Entry 5PB2 (X-ray diffraction, 1.45 A resolution); this record covers chains A and C.

# Chain A
Protein: Coagulation factor VII light chain
Source organism: Homo sapiens
Notes: EC 3.4.21.21
UniProtKB: P08709 (FA7_HUMAN); residue numbers follow UniProt; this construct covers 149-212
Chain sequence (64 residues; each row starts with the number of its first residue):
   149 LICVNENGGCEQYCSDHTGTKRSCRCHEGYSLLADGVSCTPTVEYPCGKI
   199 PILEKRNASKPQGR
Not modelled in the structure: 207-212
Swiss-Prot annotation at these positions:
  - site: R212 (Cleavage)
  - glycosylation: N205 (N-linked (GlcNAc...) asparagine)
Disulfide bonds: C151-C162, C158-C172, C174-C187

# Chain C
Protein: Coagulation factor VII heavy chain
Source organism: Homo sapiens
Notes: EC 3.4.21.21
UniProtKB: P08709 (FA7_HUMAN); residues 213-466 here = UniProt positions 213-466
Chain sequence (254 residues; numbered 213 to 466; the number before each row is that of its first residue):
   213 IVGGKVCPKGECPWQVLLLVNGAQLCGGTLINTIWVVSAAHCFDKIKNWR
   263 NLIAVLGEHDLSEHDGDEQSRRVAQVIIPSTYVPGTTNHDIALLRLHQPV
   313 VLTDHVVPLCLPERTFSERTLAFVRFSLVSGWGQLLDRGATALELMVLNV
   363 PRLMTQDCLQQSRKVGDSPNITEYMFCAGYSDGSKDSCKGDSGGPHATHY
   413 RGTWYLTGIVSWGQGCATVGHFGVYTRVSQYIEWLQKLMRSEPRPGVLLR
   463 APFP
Not modelled in the structure: 376-379
Swiss-Prot annotation at these positions:
  - active site (Charge relay system): H253, D302, S404
  - binding site (substrate): D398
  - glycosylation: N382 (N-linked (GlcNAc...) asparagine)
Disulfide bonds: C219-C224, C238-C254, C370-C389, C400-C428
Ion coordination: Ca2+: E270, D272, E275, E280
Ligand contacts: 2-phenyl-4- (9RP; 1-phenyl-4-(1H-pyrrolo[3,2-c]pyridin-2-yl)-1H-pyrazol-5-ol): L237, C238, H253, C254, S399, C400, K401, S404, V422, S423, W424, G425, G427, C428

# Interface between chain A and chain C
Pairs across the interface (47):
  C151(A) - R331(C)
  V152(A) - R331(C)
  E154(A) - R413(C)  hydrogen bond (backbone-side chain)
  N155(A) - F328(C)
  N155(A) - T332(C)  hydrogen bond
  N155(A) - Y412(C)
  N155(A) - R413(C)
  G157(A) - R413(C)  hydrogen bond (backbone-side chain)
  C158(A) - R413(C)  hydrogen bond (backbone-side chain)
  E159(A) - Y412(C)
  E159(A) - R413(C)
  Q160(A) - F328(C)
  Q160(A) - Y417(C)
  Y161(A) - L323(C)
  Y161(A) - P324(C)
  Y161(A) - E325(C)
  Y161(A) - F328(C)  hydrophobic
  Y161(A) - Y417(C)
  R173(A) - E325(C)  salt bridge
  H175(A) - L323(C)
  Y178(A) - T415(C)
  Y193(A) - L314(C)
  Y193(A) - T315(C)
  Y193(A) - D316(C)  hydrogen bond
  P194(A) - V319(C)
  C195(A) - P320(C)
  C195(A) - C322(C)  disulfide
  C195(A) - T415(C)
  G196(A) - W226(C)
  G196(A) - P320(C)  hydrogen bond (backbone-backbone)
  G196(A) - C322(C)
  G196(A) - T415(C)
  G196(A) - W416(C)  hydrogen bond (backbone-backbone)
  K197(A) - W226(C)
  K197(A) - V319(C)
  K197(A) - G414(C)  hydrogen bond (side chain-backbone)
  K197(A) - T415(C)  hydrogen bond
  I198(A) - G222(C)
  I198(A) - E223(C)
  I198(A) - W226(C)  hydrophobic
  I198(A) - W416(C)
  P199(A) - D316(C)
  P199(A) - V319(C)  hydrophobic
  I200(A) - K221(C)
  I200(A) - E223(C)
  L201(A) - E223(C)
  K203(A) - D316(C)  salt bridge
Also at the interface, not in a pair above, chain A (24 interface residues in all): C162, D164
Also at the interface, not in a pair above, chain C (25 interface residues in all): P225, L321, T327
Cross-chain cystine bridges: C195(A)-C322(C)

# Summary
24 residues of chain A face 25 of chain C across their interface, with 1 disulfide bond, 9 hydrogen bonds and
2 salt bridges. Among the polar pairs are R173(A)-E325(C), K203(A)-D316(C) and E154(A)-R413(C). Ligands of
chain C: 2-phenyl-4-.
Chain A is Coagulation factor VII light chain and chain C is Coagulation factor VII heavy chain, both from
Homo sapiens; the structure, Crystal Structure of Factor VIIa in complex with
2-phenyl-4-(1H-pyrrolo[3,2-c]pyridin-2-yl)pyrazol-3-ol, was determined by X-ray diffraction.
